8FJL - chains K and L of the 42 polymer chains in the assembly; structure by electron microscopy, 3.27 A resolution.

[Chain K (and L)]
Protein: Major inner capsid protein VP3
Organism: Golden shiner reovirus
Notes: EC 3.6.4.13; chain L of this document is another copy of the same molecule, construct and numbering; everything in this record applies to it too
Reference sequence: Q8JU60 (CAPSD_AQRVC); numbering as in UniProt (aligned over 77-1214)
Amino-acid sequence (1138 residues; numbered 77 to 1214; the number before each row is that of its first residue):
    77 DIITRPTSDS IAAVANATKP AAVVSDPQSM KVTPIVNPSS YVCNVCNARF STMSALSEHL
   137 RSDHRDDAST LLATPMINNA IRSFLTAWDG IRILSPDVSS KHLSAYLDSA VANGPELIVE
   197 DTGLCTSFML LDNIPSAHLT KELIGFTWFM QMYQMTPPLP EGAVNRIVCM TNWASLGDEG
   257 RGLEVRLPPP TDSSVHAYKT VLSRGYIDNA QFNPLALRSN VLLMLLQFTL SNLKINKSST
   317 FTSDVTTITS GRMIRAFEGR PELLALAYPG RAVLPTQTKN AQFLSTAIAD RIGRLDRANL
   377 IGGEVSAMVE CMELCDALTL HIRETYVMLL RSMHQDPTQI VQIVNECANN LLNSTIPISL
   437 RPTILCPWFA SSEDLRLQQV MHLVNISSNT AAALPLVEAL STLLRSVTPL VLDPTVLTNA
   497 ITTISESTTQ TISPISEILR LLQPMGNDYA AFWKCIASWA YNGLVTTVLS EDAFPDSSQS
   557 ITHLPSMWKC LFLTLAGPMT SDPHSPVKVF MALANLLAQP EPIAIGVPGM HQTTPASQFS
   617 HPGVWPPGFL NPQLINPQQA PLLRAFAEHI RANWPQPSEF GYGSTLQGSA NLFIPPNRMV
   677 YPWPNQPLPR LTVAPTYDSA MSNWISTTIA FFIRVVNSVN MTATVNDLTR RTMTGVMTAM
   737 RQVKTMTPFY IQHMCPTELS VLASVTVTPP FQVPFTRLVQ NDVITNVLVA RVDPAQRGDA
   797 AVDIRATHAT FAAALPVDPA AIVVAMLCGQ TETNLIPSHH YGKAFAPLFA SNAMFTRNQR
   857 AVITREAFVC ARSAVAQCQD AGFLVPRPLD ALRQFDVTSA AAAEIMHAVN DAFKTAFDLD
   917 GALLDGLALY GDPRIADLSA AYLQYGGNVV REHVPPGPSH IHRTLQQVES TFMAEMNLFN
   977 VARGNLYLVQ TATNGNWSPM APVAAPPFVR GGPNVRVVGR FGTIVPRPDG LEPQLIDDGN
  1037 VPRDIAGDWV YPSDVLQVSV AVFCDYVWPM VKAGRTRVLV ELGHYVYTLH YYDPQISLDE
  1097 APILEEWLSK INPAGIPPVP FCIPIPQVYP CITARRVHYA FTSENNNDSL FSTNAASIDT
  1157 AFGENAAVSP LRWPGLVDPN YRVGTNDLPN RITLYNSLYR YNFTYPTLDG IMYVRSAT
Unresolved in the structure: 77-115, 1214 (chain L: fully traced)
Swiss-Prot annotation at these positions:
  - zinc finger: Tyr117 to His140 (C2H2-type)

[How chain K and chain L interact]
Contacting residue pairs (104):
  Leu278(K) - Thr829(L)
  Leu278(K) - Asn830(L)
  Tyr282(K) - Asn830(L)
  Asn289(K) - Asn830(L)
  Ser463(K) - Thr499(L)  hydrogen bond (side chain-backbone)
  Ser464(K) - Thr499(L)  hydrogen bond (side chain-backbone)
  Ser464(K) - Ile500(L)
  Asn465(K) - Thr499(L)
  Asn465(K) - Ile500(L)
  Met606(K) - Thr718(L)
  Gln614(K) - Thr718(L)  hydrogen bond (backbone-side chain)
  Gln614(K) - Ala719(L)
  Ser616(K) - Asn722(L)
  Ser616(K) - Asp723(L)
  Ser616(K) - Arg726(L)  hydrogen bond (backbone-side chain)
  His617(K) - Asn713(L)  hydrogen bond (side chain-backbone)
  His617(K) - Ser714(L)
  His617(K) - Val715(L)
  His617(K) - Arg726(L)
  Ile780(K) - Arg727(L)
  Thr781(K) - Arg727(L)  hydrogen bond (backbone-side chain)
  Asn782(K) - Arg727(L)
  Arg793(K) - Tyr693(L)
  Arg793(K) - Arg737(L)  hydrogen bond (side chain-backbone)
  Arg793(K) - Gln738(L)  hydrogen bond
  Asp795(K) - Arg737(L)  salt bridge
  Val798(K) - Arg737(L)
  Arg801(K) - Asn713(L)  hydrogen bond
  Arg801(K) - Thr734(L)
  Ala802(K) - Thr734(L)
  Ala802(K) - Arg737(L)  hydrogen bond (backbone-side chain)
  Ala802(K) - Gln738(L)  hydrogen bond (backbone-side chain)
  Thr803(K) - Gln738(L)
  His804(K) - Thr734(L)
  Thr806(K) - Arg727(L)
  Thr806(K) - Gly731(L)
  Phe807(K) - Arg727(L)
  Ala808(K) - Leu724(L)
  Ala808(K) - Arg727(L)
  Ala808(K) - Thr728(L)
  Ala809(K) - Leu724(L)
  Ala810(K) - Leu724(L)  hydrophobic
  Asp876(K) - Arg686(L)  salt bridge
  Asp876(K) - Thr688(L)
  Arg889(K) - Thr1214(L)  hydrogen bond
  Gln890(K) - Arg686(L)  hydrogen bond (backbone-side chain)
  Phe891(K) - Arg686(L)  hydrogen bond (backbone-side chain)
  Phe891(K) - Thr1214(L)
  Asp892(K) - Thr829(L)
  Asp892(K) - Asn830(L)
  Asp892(K) - Leu831(L)
  Val893(K) - Arg686(L)
  Val893(K) - Leu687(L)
  Ser895(K) - Lys740(L)
  Glu900(K) - Thr829(L)
  Tyr926(K) - Gln738(L)
  Tyr926(K) - Lys740(L)  hydrogen bond (backbone-backbone)
  Gly927(K) - Lys740(L)
  Asp928(K) - Tyr693(L)  hydrogen bond
  Arg930(K) - Leu687(L)
  Arg930(K) - Val689(L)
  Arg930(K) - Thr692(L)
  Ile931(K) - Val689(L)  hydrophobic
  Ile931(K) - Tyr693(L)
  Arg1016(K) - Arg1211(L)
  Arg1016(K) - Ser1212(L)  hydrogen bond
  Arg1016(K) - Ala1213(L)  hydrogen bond (side chain-backbone)
  Arg1016(K) - Thr1214(L)  hydrogen bond (side chain-backbone)
  Phe1017(K) - Asn426(L)
  Phe1017(K) - Asn429(L)
  Phe1017(K) - Tyr1209(L)
  Phe1017(K) - Val1210(L)
  Phe1017(K) - Arg1211(L)
  Thr1019(K) - Thr431(L)
  Thr1019(K) - Tyr1209(L)
  Ile1020(K) - Thr431(L)
  Ile1020(K) - Tyr1209(L)
  Val1021(K) - Thr431(L)
  Asp1050(K) - Ser1212(L)
  Asp1050(K) - Thr1214(L)  hydrogen bond
  Val1051(K) - Ser1212(L)
  Val1054(K) - Trp164(L)
  Val1054(K) - His835(L)
  Val1054(K) - Val1210(L)
  Ala1057(K) - Ala163(L)
  Asp1061(K) - Arg125(L)  salt bridge
  Tyr1062(K) - Asn120(L)
  Pro1065(K) - Ile111(L)
  Lys1068(K) - Thr109(L)  hydrogen bond
  Lys1068(K) - Pro110(L)  hydrogen bond (side chain-backbone)
  Lys1068(K) - Ile111(L)
  Gln1091(K) - Gln104(L)  hydrogen bond (backbone-side chain)
  Ile1092(K) - Pro103(L)
  Ser1093(K) - Pro103(L)  hydrogen bond (backbone-backbone)
  Ser1093(K) - Lys107(L)
  Leu1094(K) - Lys107(L)
  Asp1095(K) - Val108(L)
  Asp1095(K) - Thr109(L)  hydrogen bond (side chain-backbone)
  Ala1097(K) - Thr109(L)
  Pro1098(K) - Thr109(L)
  Pro1109(K) - His835(L)
  Ile1128(K) - Gln104(L)  hydrogen bond (backbone-side chain)
  Ala1130(K) - Gln104(L)
  Arg1131(K) - Met106(L)
Interface residues without a listed pair, chain K (77 interface residues in all): Leu291, Ile462, His580, Val603, Gly619, Val620, Val783, Ala805, Thr894, Ala896, Leu925, Gly1018, Ala1069, Thr1129, Val1133
Interface residues without a listed pair, chain L (62 interface residues in all): Ser105, Asn123, Leu427, Leu428, Asn495, Ala496, Ser702, Ile709, Val721, Thr730, Val739, Thr827, Ile832

[In short]
Chain K and chain L form an interface of 77 and 62 residues respectively, with 26 hydrogen bonds and 3 salt
bridges. Polar contacts include Asp795(K)-Arg737(L), Asp876(K)-Arg686(L) and Asp1061(K)-Arg125(L).
Chain K and chain L are both Major inner capsid protein VP3 (Golden shiner reovirus); the structure, Golden
Shiner Reovirus Core Tropical Vertex, was determined by electron microscopy, deposited together with 8FJK.
